Entry 6O88 (X-ray diffraction, 1.99 A resolution); this record covers chain A.

== Chain A ==
Molecule: UDP-glycosyltransferase 76G1
Source organism: Stevia rebaudiana
Notes: EC 2.4.1.-
UniProt: Q6VAB4 (U76G1_STERE); residues 1-458 here = UniProt positions 1-458
Sequence (458 residues; numbered 1 to 458; the number before each row is that of its first residue):
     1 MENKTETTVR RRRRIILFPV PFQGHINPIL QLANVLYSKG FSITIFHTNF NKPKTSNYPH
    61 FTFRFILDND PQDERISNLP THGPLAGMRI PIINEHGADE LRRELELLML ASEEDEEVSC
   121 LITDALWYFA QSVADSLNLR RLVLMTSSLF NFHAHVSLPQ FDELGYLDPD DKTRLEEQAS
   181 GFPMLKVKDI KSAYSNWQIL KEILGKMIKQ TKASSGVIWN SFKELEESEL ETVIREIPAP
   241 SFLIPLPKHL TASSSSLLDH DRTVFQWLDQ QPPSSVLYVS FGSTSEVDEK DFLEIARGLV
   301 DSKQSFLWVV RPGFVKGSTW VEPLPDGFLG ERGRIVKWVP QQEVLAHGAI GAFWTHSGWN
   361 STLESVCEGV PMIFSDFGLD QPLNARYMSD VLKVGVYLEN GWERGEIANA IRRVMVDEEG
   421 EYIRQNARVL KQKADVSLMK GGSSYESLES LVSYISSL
Not modelled in the structure: 1-11, 170-173
Swiss-Prot annotation at these positions:
  - active site: His-25 (Proton acceptor), Asp-124 (Charge relay)
  - binding site (rebaudioside A): His-25, Thr-146, Ser-147, His-155, Trp-359, Asp-380, Gln-381
  - binding site (rubusoside): His-25
  - binding site (UDP): Asn-27, Ser-283, Trp-338, Val-339, His-356 to Glu-364
  - mutagenesis: His-25 (H25A/N: Abolishes catalytic activity), Leu-126 (L126I: Reduces catalytic efficiency 780-fold for stevioside), Met-145 (M145F: Reduces catalytic efficiency 19-fold for stevioside; M145W: Reduces catalytic efficiency 780-fold for stevioside), Thr-146 (T146A: Reduces catalytic efficiency 78-fold for stevioside), Ser-147 (S147A: Reduces catalytic efficiency 173-fold for stevioside; S147N: Reduces catalytic efficiency 142-fold for stevioside; S147T: Reduces catalytic efficiency 142-fold for stevioside), Asn-151 (N151A: Reduces catalytic efficiency 16-fold for stevioside; N151Q: Reduces catalytic efficiency 4-fold for stevioside), His-155 (H155A: Reduces catalytic efficiency 3.5-fold for stevioside; H155R: Reduces catalytic efficiency 29-fold for stevioside; H155W: Reduces catalytic efficiency 25-fold for stevioside), Leu-200 (L200I: Reduces catalytic efficiency 4-fold for stevioside), Leu-204 (L204I: Reduces catalytic efficiency 2.6-fold for stevioside), Met-207 (M207F: Reduces catalytic efficiency 3.6-fold for stevioside; M207W: Reduces catalytic efficiency 13-fold for stevioside), Leu-379 (L379I: Reduces catalytic efficiency 2.5-fold for stevioside)
Small-molecule neighbours:
  - LRV ((8alpha,9beta,10alpha,13alpha)-13-{[alpha-L-allopyranosyl-(1->2)-[beta-D-mannopyranosyl-(1->3)]-beta-D-allopyranosyl]oxy}kauran-18-oic acid): Phe-22, Gly-24, His-25, Pro-84, Leu-85, Gly-87, Met-88, Ile-90, Leu-126, Thr-146, Ser-147, Asn-151, His-155, Asn-196, Ile-199, Leu-200, Ile-203, Leu-204, Thr-284, Gly-358, Trp-359, Asn-360, Leu-379, Asp-380, Gln-381
  - UDP (uridine-5'-diphosphate): Gln-23, Gly-24, Asn-27, Tyr-278, Ser-280, Gly-282, Ser-283, Thr-284, Val-309, Trp-338, Val-339, Gln-341, Gln-342, His-356, Gly-358, Trp-359, Asn-360, Ser-361, Glu-364, Gln-381
From the paper describing this entry:
  - catalytic residues: His-25, Asp-124 (by similarity / conservation)
  - binding site for LRV: Phe-22, Gly-24, His-25, Pro-84, Met-88, Ile-90, Leu-126, Thr-146, Ser-147, Asn-151, His-155, Leu-200, Ile-203, Leu-204, Trp-359, Leu-379, Asp-380, Gln-381
  - specificity-determining residues: Leu-126, Met-145, Ser-147, Asn-151, His-155, Leu-379 (by similarity / conservation)
  - mutagenesis - H25A, T146N, D380A, Q381A: abolished catalytic activity
  - mutagenesis - L126I (750-fold), M145F, M145W (750-fold), T146A (80-fold), S147A (170-fold), S147N (170-fold), S147T (170-fold), N151A (3- to 15-fold), N151Q (3- to 15-fold), H155A (3- to 15-fold), H155R (25-fold), H155W (25-fold), L200I, L204I, M207F, M207W (13-fold), L379I (3- to 15-fold): decreased catalytic activity

== In short ==
Bound to chain A: UDP and compound LRV. Curated annotation (UniProt) lists active-site residues His-25 and
Asp-124, 7 rebaudioside A-binding residues, rubusoside-binding residue His-25 and 13 UDP-binding residues.
From the paper: catalytic residues His-25 and Asp-124; L126I, M145F and M145W, among others, reduce catalytic
activity; 21 substitutions were tested in all.
Chain A is UDP-glycosyltransferase 76G1 (Stevia rebaudiana); the structure, Crystal Structure of UDP-dependent
glucosyltransferases (UGT) from Stevia rebaudiana in complex with UDP and rebaudioside A, was determined by
X-ray diffraction together with 6O86 and 6O87 from the same study.
